PDB entry 7M2Y | electron microscopy, 4.03 A resolution (low resolution: residue-level contacts below are approximate; hydrogen-bond / salt-bridge calls are withheld) | chains D and U of the 5 polymer chains in the assembly

Chain D:
Name: Spindle pole body component SPC97
Organism: Saccharomyces cerevisiae (strain ATCC 204508 / S288c)
UniProtKB: P38863 (SPC97_YEAST); numbering as in UniProt (aligned over 1-823)
Sequence (823 residues; row label = number of the first residue in the row):
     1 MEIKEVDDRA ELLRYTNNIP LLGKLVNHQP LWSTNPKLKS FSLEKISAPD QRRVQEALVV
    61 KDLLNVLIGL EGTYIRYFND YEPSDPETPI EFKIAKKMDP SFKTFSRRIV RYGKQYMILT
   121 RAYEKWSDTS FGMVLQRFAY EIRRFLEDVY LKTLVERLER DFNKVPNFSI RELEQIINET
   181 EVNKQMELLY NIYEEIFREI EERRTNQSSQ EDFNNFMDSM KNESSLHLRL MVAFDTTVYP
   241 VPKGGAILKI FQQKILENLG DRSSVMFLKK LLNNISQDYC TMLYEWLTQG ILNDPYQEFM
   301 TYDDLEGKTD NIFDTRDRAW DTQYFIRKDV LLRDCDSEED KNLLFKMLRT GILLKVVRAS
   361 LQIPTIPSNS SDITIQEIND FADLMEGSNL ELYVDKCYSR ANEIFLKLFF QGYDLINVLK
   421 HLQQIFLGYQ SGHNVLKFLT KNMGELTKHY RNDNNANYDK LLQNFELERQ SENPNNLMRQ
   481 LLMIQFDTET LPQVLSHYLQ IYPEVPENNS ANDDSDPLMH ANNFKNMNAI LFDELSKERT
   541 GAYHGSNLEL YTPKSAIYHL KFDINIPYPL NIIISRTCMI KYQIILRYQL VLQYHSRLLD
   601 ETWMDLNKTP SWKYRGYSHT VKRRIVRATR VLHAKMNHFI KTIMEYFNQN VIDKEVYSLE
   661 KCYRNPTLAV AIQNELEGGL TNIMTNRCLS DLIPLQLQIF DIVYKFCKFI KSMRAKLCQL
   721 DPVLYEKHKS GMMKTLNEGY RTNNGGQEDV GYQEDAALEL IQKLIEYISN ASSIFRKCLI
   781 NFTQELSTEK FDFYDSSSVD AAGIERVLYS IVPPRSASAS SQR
Not modelled in the structure: 207-222, 307-317, 506-555, 726-750, 792-800, 815-823

Chain U:
Name: Spindle pole body component 110
Organism: Saccharomyces cerevisiae (strain ATCC 204508 / S288c)
UniProtKB: P32380 (SP110_YEAST); residue numbers follow UniProt; this construct covers 1-220
Sequence (220 residues; each row starts with the number of its first residue):
     1 MDEASHLPNG SLKNMEFTPV GFIKSKRNTT QTQVVSPTKV PNANNGDENE GPVKKRQRRS
    61 IDDTIDSTRL FSEASQFDDS FPEIKANIPP SPRSGNVDKS RKRNLIDDLK KDVPMSQPLK
   121 EQEVREHQMK KERFDRALES KLLGKRHITY ANSDISNKEL YINEIKSLKH EIKELRKEKN
   181 DTLNNYDTLE EETDDLKNRL QALEKELDAK NKIVNSRKVD
Not modelled in the structure: 1-111, 143-220
UniProt features mapped onto this chain:
  - motif: Lys-54 to Arg-59 (Nuclear localization signal)
  - modified residue: Thr-18 (Phosphothreonine), Ser-60 (Phosphoserine), Thr-64 (Phosphothreonine), Thr-68 (Phosphothreonine), Ser-80 (Phosphoserine)
  - mutagenesis: Ser-91 (S91A: Leads to a mild increase in the proportion of preanaphase spindles at the expense of elongated spindles)

How chain D and chain U interact:
Contacting residue pairs - 20 pairs, chain D then chain U:
  Leu-226(D) with Glu-139(U)
  Met-231(D) with Leu-142(U)
  His-497(D) with Leu-138(U); Lys-141(U)
  Tyr-498(D) with Phe-134(U); Leu-138(U)
  Leu-499(D) with Arg-133(U)
  Gln-500(D) with Phe-134(U)
  Arg-576(D) with Lys-141(U); Leu-142(U)
  Thr-577(D) with Leu-142(U)
  Ile-580(D) with Leu-142(U)
  Lys-581(D) with Phe-134(U); Asp-135(U); Leu-138(U)
  Thr-681(D) with Phe-134(U); Asp-135(U)
  Met-684(D) with Phe-134(U)
  Thr-685(D) with Phe-134(U)
  Phe-791(D) with His-127(U)
Other interface residues (no listed pair), chain D (15 interface residues in all): Asn-682
Other interface residues (no listed pair), chain U (11 interface residues in all): Lys-130, Lys-131, Ala-137

Summary:
The interface between chain D and chain U involves 15 residues on one side and 11 on the other. UniProt lists
one mutagenesis site on chain U.
Chain D is Spindle pole body component SPC97 and chain U is Spindle pole body component 110, both from
Saccharomyces cerevisiae (strain ATCC 204508 / S288c); the structure, Closed conformation of the Yeast
wild-type gamma-TuRC, was determined by electron microscopy together with 7M2W, 7M2X, 7M2Z and 7M3P from the
same study.
